PDB entry 7Q3L | electron microscopy, 2.21 A resolution | chains C and 9 of the 9 polymer chains in the assembly

# Chain C
Protein: Splicing factor 3B subunit 3
Source organism: Homo sapiens
UniProtKB: Q15393 (SF3B3_HUMAN); numbering as in UniProt (aligned over 1-1217)
Amino-acid sequence (1217 residues; row label = number of the first residue in the row):
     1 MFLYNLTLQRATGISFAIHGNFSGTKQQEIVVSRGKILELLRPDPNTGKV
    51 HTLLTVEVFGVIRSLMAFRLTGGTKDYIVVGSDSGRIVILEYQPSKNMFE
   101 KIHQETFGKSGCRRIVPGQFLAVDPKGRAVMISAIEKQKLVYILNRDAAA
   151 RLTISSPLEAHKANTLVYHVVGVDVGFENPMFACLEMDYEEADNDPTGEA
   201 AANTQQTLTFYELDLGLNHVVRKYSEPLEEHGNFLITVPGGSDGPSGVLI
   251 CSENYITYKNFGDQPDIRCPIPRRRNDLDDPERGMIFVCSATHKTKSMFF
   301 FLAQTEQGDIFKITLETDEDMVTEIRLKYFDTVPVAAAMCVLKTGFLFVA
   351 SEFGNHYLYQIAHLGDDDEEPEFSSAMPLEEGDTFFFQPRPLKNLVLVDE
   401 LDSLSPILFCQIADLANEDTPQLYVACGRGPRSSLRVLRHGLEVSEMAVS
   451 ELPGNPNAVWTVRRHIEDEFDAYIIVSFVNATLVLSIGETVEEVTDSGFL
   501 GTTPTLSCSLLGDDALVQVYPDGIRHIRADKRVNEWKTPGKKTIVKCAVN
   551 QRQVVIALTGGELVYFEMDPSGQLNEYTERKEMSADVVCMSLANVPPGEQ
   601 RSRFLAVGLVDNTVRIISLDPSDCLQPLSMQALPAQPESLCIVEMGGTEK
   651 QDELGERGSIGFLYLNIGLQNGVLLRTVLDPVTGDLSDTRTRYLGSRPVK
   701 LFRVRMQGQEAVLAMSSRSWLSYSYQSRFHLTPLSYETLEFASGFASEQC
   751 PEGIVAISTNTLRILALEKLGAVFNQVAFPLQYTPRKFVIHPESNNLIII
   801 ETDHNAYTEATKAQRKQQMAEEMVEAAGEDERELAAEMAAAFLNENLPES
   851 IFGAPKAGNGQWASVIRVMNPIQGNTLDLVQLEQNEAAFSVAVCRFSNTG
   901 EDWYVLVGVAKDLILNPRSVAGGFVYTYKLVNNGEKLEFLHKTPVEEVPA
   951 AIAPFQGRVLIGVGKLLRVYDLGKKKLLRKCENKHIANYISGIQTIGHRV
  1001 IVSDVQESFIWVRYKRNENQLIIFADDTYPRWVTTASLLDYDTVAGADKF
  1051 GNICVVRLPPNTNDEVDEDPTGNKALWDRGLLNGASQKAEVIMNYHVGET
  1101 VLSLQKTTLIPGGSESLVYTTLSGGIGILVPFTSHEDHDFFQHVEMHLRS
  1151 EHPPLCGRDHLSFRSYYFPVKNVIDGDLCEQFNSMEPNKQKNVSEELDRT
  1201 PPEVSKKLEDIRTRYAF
Unresolved in the structure: 530-532, 646-661, 682-683, 692-694, 827-830
UniProt features mapped onto this chain:
  - region: Glu105 to Gln119 (Interaction with PHF5A, SF3B1 and SF3B5), Asn145 to Tyr168 (Interaction with PHF5A, SF3B1 and SF3B5), Asp193 to His231 (Interaction with SF3B1 and SF3B5), Arg786 to His804 (Interaction with SF3B1 and SF3B5), Thr1028 to Lys1049 (Interaction with SF3B1), Thr1100 to Ser1123 (Interaction with SF3B5)
  - site: Gly284 (Interaction with SF3B5), Glu306 (Interaction with SF3B5), Glu352 (Interaction with SF3B5), Arg429 (Interaction with SF3B5), Asn916 (Interaction with SF3B5), Asn988 (Interaction with SF3B1), Lys1171 (Interaction with SF3B1)
  - modified residue: Ser156 (Phosphoserine), Thr1200 (Phosphothreonine)

# Chain 9
Protein: Splicing factor 3A subunit 3
Source organism: Homo sapiens
UniProtKB: Q12874 (SF3A3_HUMAN); numbering as in UniProt (aligned over 1-501)
Amino-acid sequence (501 residues; numbered 1 to 501; the number before each row is that of its first residue):
     1 METILEQQRRYHEEKERLMDVMAKEMLTKKSTLRDQINSDHRTRAMQDRY
    51 MEVSGNLRDLYDDKDGLRKEELNAISGPNEFAEFYNRLKQIKEFHRKHPN
   101 EICVPMSVEFEELLKARENPSEEAQNLVEFTDEEGYGRYLDLHDCYLKYI
   151 NLKASEKLDYITYLSIFDQLFDIPKERKNAEYKRYLEMLLEYLQDYTDRV
   201 KPLQDQNELFGKIQAEFEKKWENGTFPGWPKETSSALTHAGAHLDLSAFS
   251 SWEELASLGLDRLKSALLALGLKCGGTLEERAQRLFSTKGKSLESLDTSL
   301 FAKNPKSKGTKRDTERNKDIAFLEAQIYEYVEILGEQRHLTHENVQRKQA
   351 RTGEEREEEEEEQISESESEDEENEIIYNPKNLPLGWDGKPIPYWLYKLH
   401 GLNINYNCEICGNYTYRGPKAFQRHFAEWRHAHGMRCLGIPNTAHFANVT
   451 QIEDAVSLWAKLKLQKASERWQPDTEEEYEDSSGNVVNKKTYEDLKRQGL
   501 L
Unresolved in the structure: 1-391, 481-485, 489-501
Bound ions: Zn2+: Cys411, His431
UniProt features mapped onto this chain:
  - zinc finger: Tyr406 to Cys437 (Matrin-type)
  - motif: Lys175 to Asn179 (Nuclear localization signal)
  - modified residue: Met1 (N-acetylmethionine), Ser54 (Phosphoserine), Ser121 (Phosphoserine), Ser295 (Phosphoserine), Ser299 (Phosphoserine), Ser365 (Phosphoserine), Ser367 (Phosphoserine), Ser369 (Phosphoserine), Thr475 (Phosphothreonine)
  - mutagenesis: Pro174 to Ala180 (Loss of nuclear location)

# How chain C and chain 9 interact
Pairs across the interface - 41 pairs, chain C then chain 9:
  Lys974(C) with Tyr479(9)
  Lys975(C) with Tyr479(9), hydrogen bond (backbone-side chain); Glu480(9), salt bridge
  Lys976(C) with Glu477(9), salt bridge; Val486(9)
  Leu977(C) with Glu477(9)
  Leu978(C) with Glu477(9); Glu478(9); Tyr479(9), hydrophobic
  Arg979(C) with Trp471(9); Thr475(9), hydrogen bond (side chain-backbone); Glu476(9); Glu477(9), salt bridge
  Lys980(C) with Trp471(9); Glu476(9); Glu477(9), hydrogen bond (side chain-backbone); Glu478(9), salt bridge
  Cys981(C) with Trp471(9), hydrophobic
  Glu982(C) with Trp471(9)
  Lys984(C) with Ser468(9); Glu469(9); Arg470(9), hydrogen bond (side chain-backbone); Trp471(9); Gln472(9), hydrogen bond
  His985(C) with Glu469(9), hydrogen bond (side chain-backbone); Arg470(9)
  Asn1019(C) with Trp471(9); Glu476(9), hydrogen bond
  Glu1068(C) with Arg470(9)
  Asp1069(C) with Arg470(9), hydrogen bond (backbone-side chain)
  Pro1070(C) with Arg470(9), hydrogen bond (backbone-side chain)
  Thr1071(C) with Arg470(9), hydrogen bond (backbone-side chain)
  Gly1072(C) with Arg470(9)
  Ala1075(C) with Lys466(9), hydrogen bond (backbone-side chain); Glu469(9)
  Leu1076(C) with His445(9); Lys466(9)
  Trp1077(C) with Pro441(9), hydrophobic; Asn442(9); Thr443(9)
  Arg1079(C) with His445(9)
Also at the interface, not in a pair above, chain C (22 interface residues in all): Gly973
Also at the interface, not in a pair above, chain 9 (18 interface residues in all): Asn488

# Overview
Chain C and chain 9 form an interface of 22 and 18 residues respectively, with 11 hydrogen bonds and 4 salt
bridges. Polar pairs include Lys975(C)-Glu480(9), Lys976(C)-Glu477(9) and Arg979(C)-Glu477(9). Curated
annotation (UniProt) lists 7 mutagenesis sites on chain 9.
Chain C is Splicing factor 3B subunit 3 and chain 9 is Splicing factor 3A subunit 3, both from Homo sapiens;
the structure, Human 17S U2 snRNP 5' domain, was determined by electron microscopy (same publication as 7Q4O
and 7Q4P).
